PDB entry 4OJK | X-ray diffraction, 2.66 A resolution | chains A and C

# Chain A
Molecule: Ras-related protein Rab-11B
From: Homo sapiens
Notes: EC 3.6.5.2; engineered mutation(s): R184C
Reference sequence: Q15907 (RB11B_HUMAN); numbering as in UniProt (aligned over 8-205)
Amino-acid sequence (200 residues; numbered 6 to 205; the number before each row is that of its first residue):
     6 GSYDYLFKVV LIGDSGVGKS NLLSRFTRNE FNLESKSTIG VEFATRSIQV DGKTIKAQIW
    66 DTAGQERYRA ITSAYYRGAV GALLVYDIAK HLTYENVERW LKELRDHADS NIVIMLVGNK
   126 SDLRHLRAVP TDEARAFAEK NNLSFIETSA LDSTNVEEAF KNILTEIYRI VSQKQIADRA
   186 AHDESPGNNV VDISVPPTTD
Not modelled in the structure: 180-205
Construct notes: expression tag (6-7)
Swiss-Prot annotation at these positions:
  - motif: Phe36 to Glu47 (Switch 1), Thr67 to Gly86 (Switch 2)
  - binding site (GTP): Ser20, Gly21, Gly23, Lys24, Ser25, Asn26, Asn37, Leu38, Ser40, Ser42, Thr43, Gly69, Asn124, Lys125, Asp127, Ala155, Leu156
  - binding site (Mg(2+)): Ser25, Thr43, Asp66
Small-molecule neighbours: GDP (guanosine-5'-diphosphate): Asp19, Ser20, Gly21, Val22, Gly23, Lys24, Ser25, Asn26, Phe36, Asn37, Leu38, Glu39, Ser40, Lys41, Asp66, Asn124, Lys125, Asp127, Leu128, Ser154, Ala155, Leu156
Reported in the primary citation:
  - conformationally variable residues: Tyr73, Ile76

# Chain C
Molecule: cGMP-dependent protein kinase 2
From: Rattus norvegicus
Reference sequence: Q64595 (KGP2_RAT); residue numbers follow UniProt; this construct covers 40-83
Amino-acid sequence (46 residues; numbered 38 to 83; the number before each row is that of its first residue):
    38 GSKDAELQER EYHLKELREQ LAKQTVAIAE LTEELQSKCI QLNKLQ
Not modelled in the structure: 38-46
Construct notes: expression tag (38-39)
Reported in the primary citation:
  - self-association interface (contacts with another copy of this molecule); pairs are residue here / residue on that copy: Gln61-Thr62 (hydrogen bond)
  - mutagenesis - T62E/A66Q: abolished co-localization with Ras-related protein Rab-11B (chain A)

# Interface between chain A and chain C
Pairs across the interface (23; chain A residue first):
  Tyr8(A) - Leu72(C)
  Tyr8(A) - Cys76(C)  hydrophobic
  Asp9(A) - Cys76(C)
  Asp9(A) - Asn80(C)  hydrogen bond (backbone-side chain)
  Tyr10(A) - Asn80(C)
  Leu11(A) - Thr69(C)
  Leu11(A) - Gln73(C)
  Phe12(A) - Gln73(C)
  Lys13(A) - Gln73(C)  hydrogen bond (backbone-side chain)
  Phe48(A) - Ile65(C)  hydrophobic
  Lys58(A) - Asn80(C)
  Gln63(A) - Thr69(C)  hydrogen bond
  Trp65(A) - Thr62(C)
  Tyr73(A) - Arg55(C)
  Ile76(A) - Ala59(C)
  Ile76(A) - Thr62(C)
  Ile76(A) - Val63(C)  hydrophobic
  Ala79(A) - Ala66(C)
  Arg82(A) - Glu67(C)
  Arg82(A) - Glu70(C)  salt bridge
  Gly83(A) - Glu70(C)
  Gly83(A) - Gln73(C)  hydrogen bond (backbone-side chain)
  Val85(A) - Gln73(C)
Interface residues without a listed pair, chain A (19 interface residues in all): Gly45, Arg72, Val176
Interface residues without a listed pair, chain C (15 interface residues in all): Leu58, Ile77
Interface features reported in the paper:
  - pairs named by the authors: Asp9(A)-Asn80(C) (backbone contact), Lys13(A)-Gln73(C) (backbone contact), Ile44(A)-Leu58(C) (hydrophobic contact), Gln63(A)-Thr69(C) (hydrogen bond), Ile76(A)-Thr62(C) (hydrophobic contact), Arg82(A)-Glu70(C) (salt bridge), Gly83(A)-Gln73(C) (backbone contact), Arg55(C)-Tyr73(A) (hydrophobic contact), Ala59(C)-Tyr73(A) (hydrophobic contact), Val63(C)-Ile76(A) (hydrophobic contact)
  - interface residues, chain A: Asp9(A), Phe48(A), Lys58(A), Trp65(A), Val85(A)
  - interface residues, chain C: Leu58(C), Thr62(C), Ile65(C), Ala66(C), Glu67(C), Leu72(C), Gln73(C), Cys76(C), Ile77(C)
  - hot spots on chain C (mutagenesis) - T62E, A66Q: abolished binding to Ras-related protein Rab-11B (chain A)

# Summary
The interface between chain A and chain C involves 19 residues on one side and 15 on the other; the contacts
include 4 hydrogen bonds and 1 salt bridge. Among the polar pairs are Arg82(A)-Glu70(C), Asp9(A)-Asn80(C) and
Lys13(A)-Gln73(C). The paper describes backbone contacts between Asp9(A) and Asn80(C), Lys13(A) and Gln73(C)
and Gly83(A) and Gln73(C); hydrophobic contacts between Ile44(A) and Leu58(C), Ile76(A) and Thr62(C) and
Arg55(C) and Tyr73(A) among others; a hydrogen bond between Gln63(A) and Thr69(C). From the paper: T62E and
A66Q of chain C abolish binding to Ras-related protein Rab-11B (chain A); interface residues Asp9(A), Phe48(A)
and Leu58(C) among others.
Chain A is Ras-related protein Rab-11B (Homo sapiens) and chain C is cGMP-dependent protein kinase 2 (Rattus
norvegicus); the structure, Structure of the cGMP Dependent Protein Kinase II and Rab11b Complex, was
determined by X-ray diffraction.
